Entry 6N30 (electron microscopy, 3.20 A resolution); this record covers chains B and I of the 22 polymer chains in the assembly.

Chain B:
Name: ATP synthase subunit alpha
From: Bacillus sp. (strain PS3)
Notes: EC 3.6.3.14
UniProtKB: A0A0M3VGF9 (A0A0M3VGF9_BACP3); residue numbers follow UniProt; this construct covers 1-502
Amino-acid sequence (502 residues; numbered 1 to 502; the number before each row is that of its first residue):
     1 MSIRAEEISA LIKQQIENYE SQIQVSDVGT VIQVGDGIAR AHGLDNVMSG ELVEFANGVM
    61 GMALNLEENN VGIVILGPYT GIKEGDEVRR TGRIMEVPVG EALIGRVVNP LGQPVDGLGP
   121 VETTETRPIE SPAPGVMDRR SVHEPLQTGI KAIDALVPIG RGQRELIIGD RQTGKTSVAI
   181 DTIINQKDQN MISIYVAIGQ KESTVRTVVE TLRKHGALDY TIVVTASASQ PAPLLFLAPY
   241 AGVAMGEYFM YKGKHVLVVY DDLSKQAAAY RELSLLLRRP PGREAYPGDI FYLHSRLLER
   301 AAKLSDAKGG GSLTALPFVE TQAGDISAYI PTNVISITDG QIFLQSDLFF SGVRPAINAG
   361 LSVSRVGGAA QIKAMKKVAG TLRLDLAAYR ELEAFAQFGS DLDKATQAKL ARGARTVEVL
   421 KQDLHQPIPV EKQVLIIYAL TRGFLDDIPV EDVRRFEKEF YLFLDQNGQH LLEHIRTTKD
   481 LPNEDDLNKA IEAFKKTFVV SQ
Disordered / not traced: 1-2, 502
Differences from the reference sequence: conflict P132 (Arg in A0A0M3VGF9), S193 (Cys in A0A0M3VGF9), F463 (Trp in A0A0M3VGF9)
Metal / ion sites: Mg2+: T176 (together with ATP)
Residues lining bound ligands: ATP (adenosine-5'-triphosphate): D170, R171, Q172, T173, G174, K175, T176, S177, F349, R354, P355, Q422, D423, L424

Chain I:
Name: Bacillus PS3 ATP synthase subunit delta
From: Bacillus sp. PS3
Amino-acid sequence (178 residues; row label = number of the first residue in the row):
     1 MNQEVIAKRY ASALFQIALE QGQLDRIEED VRAVRQALAE NGEFLSLLSY PKLSLDQKKA
    61 LIAEAFAGVS TPVQNTLLLL LERHRFGLVP ELAEQFLALV DDARGIAKAV AYSARPLTDE
   121 ELRALSDVFA QKVGKQTLEI ENIIDPELIG GVRLRIGNRI YDGSVSGQLE RIRRQLIG
Disordered / not traced: 1, 177-178

Interface between chain B and chain I:
Residue-residue contacts (23; chain B residue first):
  A5(B) - A33(I)
  I8(B) - A37(I)  hydrophobic
  I8(B) - F66(I)  hydrophobic
  S9(B) - A37(I)
  L11(B) - A65(I)
  I12(B) - N41(I)
  I12(B) - F44(I)  hydrophobic
  I12(B) - A65(I)  hydrophobic
  I12(B) - F66(I)  hydrophobic
  Q15(B) - L47(I)
  Q15(B) - L61(I)
  I16(B) - E43(I)
  I16(B) - F44(I)
  I16(B) - L47(I)  hydrophobic
  Y19(B) - L47(I)  hydrophobic
  Y19(B) - Q57(I)
  Y19(B) - L61(I)  hydrophobic
  Q22(B) - Y50(I)  hydrogen bond (backbone-side chain)
  T30(B) - P51(I)
  T30(B) - K52(I)
  H42(B) - S49(I)
  H42(B) - P51(I)
  G85(B) - K52(I)
Interface residues without a listed pair, chain B (13 interface residues in all): I23
Interface residues without a listed pair, chain I (19 interface residues in all): Q36, E40, L53, E64, V69

Overview:
13 residues of chain B and 19 residues of chain I are in contact, with 1 hydrogen bond. The hydrogen-bonded
pair is Q22(B)-Y50(I). Bound to chain B: ATP.
Here chain B is ATP synthase subunit alpha (Bacillus sp. (strain PS3)) and chain I is Bacillus PS3 ATP
synthase subunit delta (Bacillus sp. PS3). Entry 6N30 (Bacillus PS3 ATP synthase class 3) was determined by
electron microscopy, deposited together with 6N2D, 6N2Y and 6N2Z.
